Entry 1SYE (X-ray diffraction, 1.80 A resolution); this record covers chain A.

# Chain A
Molecule: Staphylococcal nuclease
Organism: Staphylococcus aureus
Notes: EC 3.1.31.1
Reference sequence: P00644 (NUC_STAAU); residues 1-149 here correspond to UniProt positions 83-231 (UniProt number = residue number + 82)
Amino-acid sequence (149 residues; numbered 1 to 149; the number before each row is that of its first residue):
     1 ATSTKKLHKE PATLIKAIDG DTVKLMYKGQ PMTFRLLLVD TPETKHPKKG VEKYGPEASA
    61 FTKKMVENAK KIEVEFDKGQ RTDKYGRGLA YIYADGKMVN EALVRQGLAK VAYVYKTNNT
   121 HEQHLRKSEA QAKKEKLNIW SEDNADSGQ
Disordered / not traced: 1-5, 142-149
Sequence notes: conflict Thr117 (Pro199 in P00644)
Curated features (UniProtKB/Swiss-Prot):
  - active site: Arg35, Glu43, Arg87
  - binding site (Ca(2+)): Asp21, Asp40, Thr41

# Overview
Curated annotation (UniProt) lists 3 active-site residues and 3 Ca2+-binding residues.
Chain A is Staphylococcal nuclease (Staphylococcus aureus); the structure, Engineering alternative beta-turn
types in staphylococcal nuclease, was determined by X-ray diffraction (same publication as 1SYC, 1SYD, 1SYF
and 1SYG).
